7QOJ - chains G and H of the 14 polymer chains in the assembly; structure by electron microscopy, 3.21 A resolution.

# Chain G (and H)
Name: Tail hub protein A gp38
Source organism: Bacteroides phage crAss001
Notes: chain H of this document is another copy of the same molecule, construct and numbering; everything in this record applies to it too
Reference sequence: A0A385DTH1 (A0A385DTH1_9CAUD); numbering as in UniProt (aligned over 1-215)
Sequence (215 residues; row label = number of the first residue in the row):
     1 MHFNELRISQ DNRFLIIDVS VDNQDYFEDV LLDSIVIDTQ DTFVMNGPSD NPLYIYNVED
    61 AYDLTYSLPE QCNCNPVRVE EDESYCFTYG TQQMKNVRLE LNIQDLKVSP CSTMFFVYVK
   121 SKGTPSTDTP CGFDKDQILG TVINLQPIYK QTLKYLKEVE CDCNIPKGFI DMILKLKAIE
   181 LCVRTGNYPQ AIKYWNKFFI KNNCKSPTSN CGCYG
Not modelled in the structure: 64-90, 205-215 (chain H: 64-90)
Disulfide bonds: Cys111-Cys204

# Interface between chain G and chain H
Contacting residue pairs - 32 pairs, chain G then chain H:
  Gln24(G) with Arg98(H)
  Tyr26(G) with Glu100(H)
  Pro130(G) with Phe14(H), hydrophobic; Glu100(H)
  Cys131(G) with Asp11(H); Phe14(H); Cys211(H), disulfide; Tyr214(H)
  Gly132(G) with Tyr214(H), hydrogen bond (backbone-side chain)
  Phe133(G) with Phe14(H), hydrophobic; Ile16(H), hydrophobic; Glu100(H)
  Asp134(G) with Tyr214(H); Gly215(H)
  Leu174(G) with Pro166(H), hydrophobic; Phe169(H); Ile170(H), hydrophobic
  Lys175(G) with Val159(H)
  Lys177(G) with Ile173(H)
  Ala178(G) with Leu156(H), hydrophobic; Phe169(H), hydrophobic
  Leu181(G) with Tyr149(H), hydrophobic; Thr152(H); Leu153(H), hydrophobic; Leu156(H), hydrophobic
  Cys182(G) with Leu156(H), hydrophobic
  Arg184(G) with Tyr149(H), hydrogen bond
  Thr185(G) with Tyr149(H); Leu153(H)
  Gln190(G) with Leu156(H); Lys157(H)
  Tyr194(G) with Glu160(H), hydrogen bond
Other interface residues (no listed pair), chain G (19 interface residues in all): Asp171, Asn187
Other interface residues (no listed pair), chain H (22 interface residues in all): Ser9, Arg13, Asp162
Inter-chain disulfides: Cys131(G)-Cys211(H)

# Overview
Chain G and chain H form an interface of 19 and 22 residues respectively; the contacts include 1 disulfide
bond and 3 hydrogen bonds. Among the polar pairs are Gly132(G)-Tyr214(H), Arg184(G)-Tyr149(H) and
Tyr194(G)-Glu160(H).
Both chains are Tail hub protein A gp38 (Bacteroides phage crAss001). Entry 7QOJ (Tail barrel assembly of the
phicrAss001 virion with C12 symmetry imposed) was determined by electron microscopy together with 7QOG, 7QOH,
7QOI, 7QOK and 7QOL from the same study.
